PDB entry 7KI0 | electron microscopy, 2.50 A resolution | chains B and G of the 6 polymer chains in the assembly

[Chain B]
Molecule: Guanine nucleotide-binding protein G(I)/G(S)/G(T) subunit beta-1
From: Homo sapiens
Reference sequence: P62873 (GBB1_HUMAN); residues 2-340 here = UniProt positions 2-340
Amino-acid sequence (340 residues; row label = number of the first residue in the row):
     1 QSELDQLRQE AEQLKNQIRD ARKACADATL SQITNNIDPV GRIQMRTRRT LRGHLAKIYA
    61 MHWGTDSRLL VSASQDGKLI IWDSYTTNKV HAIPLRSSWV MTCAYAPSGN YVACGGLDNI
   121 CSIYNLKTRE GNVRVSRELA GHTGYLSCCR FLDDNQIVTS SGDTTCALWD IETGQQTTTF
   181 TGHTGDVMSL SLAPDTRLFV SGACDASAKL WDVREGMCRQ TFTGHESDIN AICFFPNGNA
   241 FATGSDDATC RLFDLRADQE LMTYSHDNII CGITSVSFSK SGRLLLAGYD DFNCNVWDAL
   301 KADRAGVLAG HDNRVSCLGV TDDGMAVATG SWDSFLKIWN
Disordered / not traced: 1-2
Construct notes: expression tag (1)
UniProt features mapped onto this chain:
  - modified residue: Ser2 (N-acetylserine), His266 (Phosphohistidine)
  - natural variant: Leu30 (L30F: In MRD42; uncertain significance), Arg52 (R52G: In MRD42), Gly64 (G64V: In MRD42), Asp76 (D76E: In MRD42; D76G: In MRD42), Gly77 (G77S: In MRD42), Lys78 (K78R: In MRD42), Ile80 (I80N: In MRD42; I80T: In MRD42), His91 (H91R: In MRD42; uncertain significance), Ala92 (A92T: In MRD42), Pro94 (P94S: In MRD42), Leu95 (L95P: In MRD42), Arg96 (R96L: In MRD42), 5 further natural variant entries in UniProt

[Chain G]
Molecule: Guanine nucleotide-binding protein G(I)/G(S)/G(O) subunit gamma-2
From: Homo sapiens
Reference sequence: P59768 (GBG2_HUMAN); numbering as in UniProt (aligned over 5-62)
Amino-acid sequence (58 residues; numbered 5 to 62; the number before each row is that of its first residue):
     5 NTASIAQARK LVEQLKMEAN IDRIKVSKAA ADLMAYCEAH AKEDPLLTPV PASENPFR
Disordered / not traced: 5-6

[Chain B / chain G interface]
Contacting residue pairs - 94 pairs, chain B then chain G:
  Leu4(B) - Ser8(G)
  Leu4(B) - Ile9(G)  hydrophobic
  Leu7(B) - Ile9(G)  hydrophobic
  Leu7(B) - Arg13(G)
  Leu7(B) - Val16(G)
  Glu10(B) - Val16(G)
  Ala11(B) - Leu15(G)  hydrophobic
  Ala11(B) - Leu19(G)
  Leu14(B) - Val16(G)
  Leu14(B) - Leu19(G)  hydrophobic
  Leu14(B) - Lys20(G)
  Lys15(B) - Leu19(G)
  Gln17(B) - Ala23(G)
  Ile18(B) - Leu19(G)  hydrophobic
  Ile18(B) - Ala23(G)  hydrophobic
  Ile18(B) - Arg27(G)
  Ala21(B) - Arg27(G)
  Arg22(B) - Arg27(G)
  Ala24(B) - Lys29(G)  hydrogen bond (backbone-side chain)
  Cys25(B) - Arg27(G)
  Cys25(B) - Ile28(G)
  Cys25(B) - Lys29(G)
  Cys25(B) - Val30(G)  hydrogen bond (backbone-backbone)
  Ala26(B) - Val30(G)  hydrophobic
  Asp27(B) - Lys29(G)
  Asp27(B) - Val30(G)
  Asp27(B) - Ser31(G)  hydrogen bond
  Ala28(B) - Val30(G)
  Ala28(B) - Ser31(G)
  Leu30(B) - Ala34(G)  hydrophobic
  Ile33(B) - Ala34(G)  hydrophobic
  Ile33(B) - Met38(G)
  Thr34(B) - Met38(G)
  Ile37(B) - Met38(G)  hydrophobic
  Val40(B) - Leu51(G)  hydrophobic
  Ile43(B) - Leu50(G)
  Arg48(B) - Phe61(G)
  Arg49(B) - Pro60(G)  hydrogen bond (side chain-backbone)
  Arg49(B) - Phe61(G)
  Ser84(B) - Phe61(G)
  Tyr85(B) - Pro60(G)
  Tyr85(B) - Phe61(G)  hydrophobic
  Met217(B) - Met21(G)  hydrophobic
  Cys218(B) - Gln18(G)  hydrogen bond (backbone-side chain)
  Cys218(B) - Met21(G)
  Arg219(B) - Glu22(G)
  Gln220(B) - Ile25(G)
  Thr221(B) - Glu22(G)  hydrogen bond
  Phe235(B) - Leu37(G)  hydrophobic
  Phe235(B) - Tyr40(G)  hydrophobic
  Phe235(B) - Cys41(G)  hydrophobic
  Pro236(B) - Tyr40(G)  hydrophobic
  Asn237(B) - Tyr40(G)
  Ala240(B) - Leu37(G)  hydrophobic
  Leu252(B) - Leu37(G)  hydrophobic
  Asp254(B) - Ala33(G)
  Arg256(B) - Asp26(G)
  Arg256(B) - Arg27(G)
  Arg256(B) - Ile28(G)  hydrogen bond (backbone-backbone)
  Arg256(B) - Lys32(G)
  Arg256(B) - Asp36(G)  salt bridge
  Ala257(B) - Ile28(G)
  Ala257(B) - Val30(G)  hydrophobic
  Ala257(B) - Ala33(G)  hydrophobic
  Asp258(B) - Ile25(G)
  Asp258(B) - Arg27(G)  salt bridge
  Gln259(B) - Val30(G)
  Leu261(B) - Val30(G)  hydrophobic
  Leu261(B) - Leu37(G)  hydrophobic
  Ser279(B) - Asp48(G)  hydrogen bond
  Lys280(B) - Glu47(G)
  Lys280(B) - Asp48(G)
  Ser281(B) - Tyr40(G)
  Ser281(B) - Cys41(G)  hydrogen bond (backbone-side chain)
  Ser281(B) - His44(G)
  Ser281(B) - Asp48(G)  hydrogen bond
  Gly282(B) - Cys41(G)
  Arg283(B) - Cys41(G)
  Arg283(B) - Leu51(G)
  Leu284(B) - Leu50(G)
  Leu284(B) - Leu51(G)  hydrophobic
  Leu300(B) - Met38(G)  hydrophobic
  Leu300(B) - Cys41(G)  hydrophobic
  Asp323(B) - Pro49(G)
  Gly324(B) - Pro49(G)
  Gly324(B) - Leu50(G)
  Met325(B) - Val54(G)  hydrophobic
  Met325(B) - Asn59(G)
  Met325(B) - Pro60(G)
  Ala326(B) - Phe61(G)  hydrophobic
  Val327(B) - Leu50(G)  hydrophobic
  Ile338(B) - Phe61(G)  hydrophobic
  Asn340(B) - Asn59(G)  hydrogen bond
  Asn340(B) - Phe61(G)
Other interface residues (no listed pair), chain B (58 interface residues in all): Met45, Trp63, Val320
Other interface residues (no listed pair), chain G (42 interface residues in all): Ala12, Asn24, Ala35, Ala45, Glu58, Arg62

[Overview]
58 residues of chain B and 42 residues of chain G are in contact; the contacts include 11 hydrogen bonds and 2
salt bridges. Polar contacts include Arg256(B)-Asp36(G), Asp258(B)-Arg27(G) and Ala24(B)-Lys29(G).
Here chain B is Guanine nucleotide-binding protein G(I)/G(S)/G(T) subunit beta-1 and chain G is Guanine
nucleotide-binding protein G(I)/G(S)/G(O) subunit gamma-2, both from Homo sapiens. Entry 7KI0
(Semaglutide-bound Glucagon-Like Peptide-1 (GLP-1) Receptor in Complex with Gs protein) was determined by
electron microscopy, deposited together with 7KI1.
